5TMR - chains B and D of the 4 polymer chains in the assembly; structure by X-ray diffraction, 2.30 A resolution.

# Chain B
Molecule: Estrogen receptor
Source organism: Homo sapiens
Notes: fragment: ligand-binding domain
Reference sequence: P03372 (ESR1_HUMAN); residues 298-554 here = UniProt positions 298-554
Sequence (257 residues; numbered 298 to 554; the number before each row is that of its first residue):
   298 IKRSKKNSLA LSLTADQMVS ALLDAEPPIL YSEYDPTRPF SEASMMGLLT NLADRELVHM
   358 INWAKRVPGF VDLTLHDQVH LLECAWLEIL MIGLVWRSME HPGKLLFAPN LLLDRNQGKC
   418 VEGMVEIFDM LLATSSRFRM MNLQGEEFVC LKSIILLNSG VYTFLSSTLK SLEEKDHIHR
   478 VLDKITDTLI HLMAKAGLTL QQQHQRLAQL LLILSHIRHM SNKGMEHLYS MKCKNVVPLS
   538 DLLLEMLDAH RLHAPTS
Unresolved in the structure: 298-303, 462-469, 549-554
Differences from the reference sequence: engineered mutation Ser537 (Tyr in P03372)
Ligand contacts: 7FD (ethyl 3-{4-[cyclohexylidene(4-hydroxyphenyl)methyl]phenyl}prop-2-enoate): Met343, Leu346, Thr347, Leu349, Ala350, Glu353, Trp383, Leu384, Leu387, Met388, Leu391, Arg394, Phe404, Met421, Ile424, Leu428, His524, Leu525, Leu536, Leu540

# Chain D
Molecule: Nuclear receptor coactivator 2
Notes: fragment: Nuclear receptor-interacting peptide
Reference sequence: Q15596 (NCOA2_HUMAN); residues 686-698 here = UniProt positions 686-698
Sequence (13 residues; numbered 686 to 698; the number before each row is that of its first residue):
   686 KHKILHRLLQ DSS
Unresolved in the structure: 686, 698

# How chain B and chain D interact
Contacting residue pairs - 24 pairs, chain B then chain D:
  Ile358(B) - Leu690(D)  hydrophobic
  Ile358(B) - Leu693(D)  hydrophobic
  Ile358(B) - Leu694(D)  hydrophobic
  Asn359(B) - Ser697(D)
  Lys362(B) - Leu693(D)
  Lys362(B) - Leu694(D)
  Lys362(B) - Asp696(D)  hydrogen bond (side chain-backbone)
  Lys362(B) - Ser697(D)
  Gln375(B) - Leu694(D)
  Val376(B) - Lys688(D)
  Val376(B) - Leu690(D)  hydrophobic
  Val376(B) - His691(D)
  Val376(B) - Leu694(D)  hydrophobic
  Leu379(B) - Leu694(D)  hydrophobic
  Glu380(B) - Lys688(D)  salt bridge
  Glu380(B) - Leu690(D)
  Asp538(B) - Ile689(D)
  Leu539(B) - Ile689(D)
  Leu539(B) - Leu693(D)  hydrophobic
  Glu542(B) - His687(D)
  Glu542(B) - Lys688(D)
  Glu542(B) - Ile689(D)  hydrogen bond (side chain-backbone)
  Glu542(B) - Leu690(D)
  Met543(B) - Leu690(D)  hydrophobic
Interface residues without a listed pair, chain B (14 interface residues in all): Phe367, Leu372, His373
Interface residues without a listed pair, chain D (10 interface residues in all): Gln695

# Overview
Chain B and chain D form an interface of 14 and 10 residues respectively, with 2 hydrogen bonds and 1 salt
bridge. Polar pairs include Glu380(B)-Lys688(D), Lys362(B)-Asp696(D) and Glu542(B)-Ile689(D). Chain B binds
compound 7FD.
Here chain B is Estrogen receptor (Homo sapiens) and chain D is Nuclear receptor coactivator 2. Entry 5TMR
(Crystal Structure of the ER-alpha Ligand-binding Domain (Y537S) in Complex with the Cyclofenil-ASC
derivative, ethyl (E)-3-(4-(cyclohexylidene(4-hydroxyphenyl)methyl)phenyl)acrylate) was determined by X-ray
diffraction, deposited together with 5KR9, 5KRA, 5KRC, 5KRF, 5KRH, 5KRI and 43 further entries.
